6S8D - chains E and Y of the 12 polymer chains in the assembly; structure by electron microscopy, 3.49 A resolution.

Chain E:
Molecule: Envelope glycoprotein
Source organism: Ebola virus
UniProt: A0A0U3BWW0 (A0A0U3BWW0_9MONO); residue numbers follow UniProt; this construct covers 32-334
Sequence (323 residues; numbered 28 to 350; the number before each row is that of its first residue):
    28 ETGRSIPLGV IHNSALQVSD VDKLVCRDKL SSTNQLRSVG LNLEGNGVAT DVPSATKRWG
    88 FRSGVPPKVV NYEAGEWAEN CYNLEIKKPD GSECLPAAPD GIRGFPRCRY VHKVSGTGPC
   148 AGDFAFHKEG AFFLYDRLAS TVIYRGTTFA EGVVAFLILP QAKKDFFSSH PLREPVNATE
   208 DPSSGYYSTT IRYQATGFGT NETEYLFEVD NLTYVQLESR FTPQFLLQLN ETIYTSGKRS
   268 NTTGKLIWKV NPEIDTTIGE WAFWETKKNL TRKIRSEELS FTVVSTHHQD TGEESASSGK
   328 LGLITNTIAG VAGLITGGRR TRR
Disordered / not traced: 28-31, 195-212, 236-350
Sequence notes: expression tag (28-31, 335-350); conflict A42 (Thr in A0A0U3BWW0), V310 (Ala in A0A0U3BWW0), T313 (Asn in A0A0U3BWW0), H314 (Arg in A0A0U3BWW0), H315 (Ala in A0A0U3BWW0), Q316 (Lys in A0A0U3BWW0), D317 (Asn in A0A0U3BWW0), T318 (Ile in A0A0U3BWW0), G319 (Ser in A0A0U3BWW0), E320 (Gly in A0A0U3BWW0), E321 (Gln in A0A0U3BWW0), A323 (Pro in A0A0U3BWW0), S324 (Ala in A0A0U3BWW0), S325 (Arg in A0A0U3BWW0), G326 (Thr in A0A0U3BWW0), K327 (Ser in A0A0U3BWW0), L328 (Ser in A0A0U3BWW0), G329 (Asp in A0A0U3BWW0), L330 (Pro in A0A0U3BWW0), I331 (Gly in A0A0U3BWW0)
Cystine bridges: C108-C135, C121-C147

Chain Y:
Molecule: Heavy chain
Source organism: Homo sapiens
Sequence (231 residues; numbered 1 to 231; the number before each row is that of its first residue):
     1 EVQLVESGGG LVKPGGSLRL SCAASGFTFR NAWMNWVRQA PGKGLEWVGR IKSRADGGPT
    61 DYAAPVKGRF TISRDDSKNT LYLQMNSLKS EDTAVYYCTT HVPDYNSAYY WVYWGQGTLV
   121 TVSSGSTKGP SVFPLAPSSK STSGGTAALG CLVKDYFPEP VTVSWNSGAL TSGVHTFPAV
   181 LQSSGLYSLS SVVTVPSSSL GTQTYICNVN HKPSNTKVDK RVEPKSCDKT H
Disordered / not traced: 1, 124-231
Cystine bridges: C22-C98

How chain E and chain Y interact:
Residue-residue contacts - 9 pairs, chain E then chain Y:
  K114(E) with W33(Y); D56(Y), salt bridge
  P116(E) with W33(Y)
  D117(E) with W33(Y); H101(Y); Y110(Y)
  G118(E) with Y110(Y)
  S119(E) with Y110(Y)
  T144(E) with W33(Y)
Other interface residues (no listed pair), chain E (7 interface residues in all): K115
Other interface residues (no listed pair), chain Y (5 interface residues in all): K52

In short:
7 residues of chain E and 5 residues of chain Y are in contact; the contacts include 1 salt bridge. Its one
salt-bridged contact is K114(E)-D56(Y).
Here chain E is Envelope glycoprotein (Ebola virus) and chain Y is Heavy chain (Homo sapiens). Entry 6S8D
(Structure of ZEBOV GP in complex with 1T0227 antibody) was determined by electron microscopy (same
publication as 6S8J).
